5AGM - chains A and B; structure by X-ray diffraction, 1.84 A resolution.

Chain A (and B):
Protein: Nitric oxide synthase, brain
Source organism: Rattus norvegicus
Notes: EC 1.14.13.39; fragment: heme domain; chain B of this document is another copy of the same molecule, construct and numbering; everything in this record applies to it too
UniProt: P29476 (NOS1_RAT); residues 297-718 here = UniProt positions 297-718
Chain sequence (422 residues; each row starts with the number of its first residue):
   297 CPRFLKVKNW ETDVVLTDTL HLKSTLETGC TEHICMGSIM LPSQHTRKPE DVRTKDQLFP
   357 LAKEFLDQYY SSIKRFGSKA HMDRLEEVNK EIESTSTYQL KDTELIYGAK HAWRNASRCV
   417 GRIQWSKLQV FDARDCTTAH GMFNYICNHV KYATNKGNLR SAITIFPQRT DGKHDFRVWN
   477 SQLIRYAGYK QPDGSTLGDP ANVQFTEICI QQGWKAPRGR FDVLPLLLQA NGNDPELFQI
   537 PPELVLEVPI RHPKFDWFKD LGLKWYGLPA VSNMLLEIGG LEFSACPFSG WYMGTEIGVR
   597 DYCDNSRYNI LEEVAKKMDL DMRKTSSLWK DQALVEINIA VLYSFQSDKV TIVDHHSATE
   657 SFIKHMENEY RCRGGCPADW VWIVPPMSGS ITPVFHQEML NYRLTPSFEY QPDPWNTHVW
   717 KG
Disordered / not traced: 297-298, 339-349, 717-718 (chain B: 297-298, 339-347)
Ion coordination: Zn2+: Cys-326, Cys-331 (shared with Cys-326(B), Cys-331(B) of chain B); heme Fe near Cys-415 (its only coordinating residue here)
Residues lining bound ligands:
  - tetrahydrobiopterin (H4B), molecule 1: Trp-306, Trp-676, Phe-691, His-692, Gln-693, Glu-694
  - tetrahydrobiopterin (H4B), molecule 2: Ser-334, Met-336, Arg-596, Val-677, Trp-678
  - heme (HEM): Trp-409, Ala-412, Arg-414, Cys-415, Val-416, Gly-417, Gln-420, Leu-424, Ser-457, Met-570, Phe-584, Ser-585, Gly-586, Trp-587, Met-589, Glu-592, Val-649, Trp-678, Phe-704, Tyr-706
  - WT2 ((S)-2-amino-5-(2-oxoacetimidamido)pentanoic acid): Gln-478, Trp-561, Tyr-562, Pro-565, Val-567, Gly-586, Trp-587, Tyr-588, Glu-592, Ile-593, Asp-597
UniProt features mapped onto this chain:
  - binding site ((6R)-L-erythro-5,6,7,8-tetrahydrobiopterin): Ser-334, Val-677, Trp-678, Phe-691
  - binding site (heme b): Cys-415, Tyr-706
  - binding site (L-arginine): Gln-478, Trp-587, Tyr-588, Glu-592

Chain A / chain B interface:
Residue-residue contacts (128):
  Leu-301(A) / Ile-330(B)  hydrophobic
  Trp-306(A) / Met-336(B)  hydrophobic
  Glu-307(A) / Asp-600(B)
  Glu-307(A) / Asn-601(B)  hydrogen bond (side chain-backbone)
  Glu-307(A) / Ser-602(B)  hydrogen bond
  His-317(A) / Ile-330(B)
  Ser-320(A) / His-329(B)  hydrogen bond (side chain-backbone)
  Thr-321(A) / His-329(B)
  Leu-322(A) / His-329(B)
  Glu-323(A) / Glu-328(B)
  Thr-324(A) / Thr-327(B)  hydrogen bond (side chain-backbone)
  Thr-324(A) / Glu-328(B)  hydrogen bond (backbone-backbone)
  Thr-324(A) / His-329(B)
  Thr-324(A) / Ile-330(B)
  Cys-326(A) / Cys-326(B)  hydrophobic
  Cys-326(A) / Thr-327(B)
  Cys-326(A) / Glu-328(B)
  Cys-326(A) / Cys-331(B)  hydrophobic
  Thr-327(A) / Thr-324(B)  hydrogen bond (backbone-side chain)
  Thr-327(A) / Cys-326(B)
  Glu-328(A) / Glu-323(B)
  Glu-328(A) / Thr-324(B)  hydrogen bond (backbone-backbone)
  Glu-328(A) / Cys-326(B)  hydrogen bond (backbone-backbone)
  Glu-328(A) / Glu-328(B)
  His-329(A) / Ser-320(B)
  His-329(A) / Thr-321(B)
  His-329(A) / Thr-324(B)
  His-329(A) / Tyr-698(B)
  Ile-330(A) / Leu-301(B)  hydrophobic
  Ile-330(A) / His-317(B)
  Ile-330(A) / Thr-324(B)
  Ile-330(A) / Leu-696(B)  hydrophobic
  Ile-330(A) / Asn-697(B)
  Ile-330(A) / Tyr-698(B)  hydrophobic
  Cys-331(A) / Cys-326(B)  hydrophobic
  Cys-331(A) / Cys-331(B)  hydrophobic
  Cys-331(A) / Leu-696(B)
  Cys-331(A) / Asn-697(B)  hydrogen bond (backbone-backbone)
  Met-332(A) / Leu-301(B)  hydrophobic
  Met-332(A) / Leu-696(B)  hydrophobic
  Gly-333(A) / Cys-331(B)
  Ser-334(A) / Trp-676(B)
  Ser-334(A) / Glu-694(B)
  Ser-334(A) / Met-695(B)  hydrogen bond (side chain-backbone)
  Ile-335(A) / Glu-694(B)
  Ile-335(A) / Met-695(B)
  Met-336(A) / Trp-306(B)
  Met-336(A) / Glu-694(B)  hydrogen bond (backbone-side chain)
  Leu-337(A) / Trp-306(B)  hydrophobic
  Val-595(A) / Ser-686(B)
  Arg-596(A) / Ser-686(B)
  Arg-596(A) / Phe-691(B)
  Arg-596(A) / His-692(B)
  Asp-600(A) / Glu-307(B)
  Asp-600(A) / Ser-686(B)
  Asp-600(A) / His-692(B)  salt bridge
  Asn-601(A) / Glu-307(B)  hydrogen bond (backbone-side chain)
  Ser-602(A) / Glu-307(B)  hydrogen bond (backbone-side chain)
  Leu-607(A) / Ile-687(B)  hydrophobic
  Thr-621(A) / Asp-650(B)  hydrogen bond
  Thr-621(A) / His-652(B)
  Ser-622(A) / Leu-638(B)
  Ser-622(A) / Gln-642(B)  hydrogen bond
  Ser-622(A) / Asp-650(B)
  Ser-623(A) / Ile-635(B)
  Leu-624(A) / Asn-634(B)
  Leu-624(A) / Ile-635(B)
  Leu-624(A) / Leu-638(B)  hydrophobic
  Leu-624(A) / His-651(B)
  Lys-626(A) / Ile-687(B)
  Asp-627(A) / Val-631(B)
  Asp-627(A) / His-651(B)  salt bridge
  Asp-627(A) / His-652(B)  salt bridge
  Asp-627(A) / Met-683(B)
  Asp-627(A) / Ser-684(B)  hydrogen bond
  Gln-628(A) / Val-631(B)
  Gln-628(A) / Glu-632(B)  hydrogen bond
  Gln-628(A) / Ile-635(B)
  Val-631(A) / Asp-627(B)
  Val-631(A) / Val-631(B)  hydrophobic
  Glu-632(A) / Gln-628(B)  hydrogen bond
  Asn-634(A) / Leu-624(B)
  Ile-635(A) / Ser-623(B)
  Ile-635(A) / Leu-624(B)
  Ile-635(A) / Gln-628(B)
  Leu-638(A) / Ser-622(B)
  Leu-638(A) / Leu-624(B)  hydrophobic
  Gln-642(A) / Ser-622(B)  hydrogen bond
  Asp-650(A) / Thr-621(B)  hydrogen bond
  Asp-650(A) / Ser-622(B)  hydrogen bond (side chain-backbone)
  His-651(A) / Leu-624(B)
  His-651(A) / Asp-627(B)  salt bridge
  His-652(A) / Thr-621(B)
  His-652(A) / Asp-627(B)  salt bridge
  Trp-676(A) / Ser-334(B)
  Trp-676(A) / Val-677(B)  hydrophobic
  Val-677(A) / Trp-676(B)  hydrophobic
  Pro-682(A) / Ser-684(B)
  Pro-682(A) / Gly-685(B)  hydrogen bond (backbone-backbone)
  Pro-682(A) / Ser-686(B)  hydrogen bond (backbone-backbone)
  Pro-682(A) / Phe-691(B)  hydrophobic
  Met-683(A) / Asp-627(B)
  Met-683(A) / Ser-684(B)
  Ser-684(A) / Asp-627(B)  hydrogen bond
  Ser-684(A) / Pro-682(B)
  Ser-684(A) / Met-683(B)
  Ser-684(A) / Ser-684(B)
  Gly-685(A) / Pro-682(B)  hydrogen bond (backbone-backbone)
  Ser-686(A) / Val-595(B)
  Ser-686(A) / Arg-596(B)
  Ser-686(A) / Pro-682(B)  hydrogen bond (backbone-backbone)
  Ile-687(A) / Leu-607(B)  hydrophobic
  Ile-687(A) / Lys-626(B)
  Ile-687(A) / Asp-627(B)
  Phe-691(A) / Arg-596(B)
  His-692(A) / Arg-596(B)
  His-692(A) / Asp-600(B)  salt bridge
  Glu-694(A) / Ser-334(B)
  Glu-694(A) / Ile-335(B)
  Glu-694(A) / Met-336(B)  hydrogen bond (side chain-backbone)
  Met-695(A) / Ser-334(B)  hydrogen bond (backbone-side chain)
  Met-695(A) / Ile-335(B)
  Leu-696(A) / Met-332(B)  hydrophobic
  Leu-696(A) / Ile-335(B)  hydrophobic
  Asn-697(A) / Ile-330(B)
  Asn-697(A) / Cys-331(B)  hydrogen bond (backbone-backbone)
  Tyr-698(A) / His-329(B)
  Tyr-698(A) / Ile-330(B)  hydrophobic
Also at the interface, not in a pair above, chain A (64 interface residues in all): Lys-302, Val-303, Cys-599, Lys-620, Leu-630, Ser-653
Also at the interface, not in a pair above, chain B (63 interface residues in all): Val-303, Leu-322, Gly-333, Leu-337, Cys-599, Leu-630, Ser-653, Gln-693

Summary:
64 residues of chain A face 63 of chain B across their interface; the contacts include 29 hydrogen bonds and 6
salt bridges. Polar pairs include Asp-600(A)/His-692(B), Asp-627(A)/His-651(B) and Asp-627(A)/His-652(B).
Chain A binds heme, tetrahydrobiopterin and compound WT2.
Chain A and chain B are both Nitric oxide synthase, brain (Rattus norvegicus); the structure, Structure of rat
neuronal nitric oxide synthase heme domain in complex with (S)-2-Amino-5-(2-oxoacetimidamido)pentanoic acid,
was determined by X-ray diffraction together with 5AGK, 5AGL, 5AGN, 5AGO and 5AGP from the same study.
